Entry 4GZK (X-ray diffraction, 1.69 A resolution); this record covers chain A.

== Chain A ==
Molecule: RNA-dependent RNA polymerase P2
From: Pseudomonas phage phi12
Reference sequence: Q94M06 (Q94M06_9VIRU); residue numbers follow UniProt; this construct covers 1-659
Amino-acid sequence (659 residues; row label = number of the first residue in the row):
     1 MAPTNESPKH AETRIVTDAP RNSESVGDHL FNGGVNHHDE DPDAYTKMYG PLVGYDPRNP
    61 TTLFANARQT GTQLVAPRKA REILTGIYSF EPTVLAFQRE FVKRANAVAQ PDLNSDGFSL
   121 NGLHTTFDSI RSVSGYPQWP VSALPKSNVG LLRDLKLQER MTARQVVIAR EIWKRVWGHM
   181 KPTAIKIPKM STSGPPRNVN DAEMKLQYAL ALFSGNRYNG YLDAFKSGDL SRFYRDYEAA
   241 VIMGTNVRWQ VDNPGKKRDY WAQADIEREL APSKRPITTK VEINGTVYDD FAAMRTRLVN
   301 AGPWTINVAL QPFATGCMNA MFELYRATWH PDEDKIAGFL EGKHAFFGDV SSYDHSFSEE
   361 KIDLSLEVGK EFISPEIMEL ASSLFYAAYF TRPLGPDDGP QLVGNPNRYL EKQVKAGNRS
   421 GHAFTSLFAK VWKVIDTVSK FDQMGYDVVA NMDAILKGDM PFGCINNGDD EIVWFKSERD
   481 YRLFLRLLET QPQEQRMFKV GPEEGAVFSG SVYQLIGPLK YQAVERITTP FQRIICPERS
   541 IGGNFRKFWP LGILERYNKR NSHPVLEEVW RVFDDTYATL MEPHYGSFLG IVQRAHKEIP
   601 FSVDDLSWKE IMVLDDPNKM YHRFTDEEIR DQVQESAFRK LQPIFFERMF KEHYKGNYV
Unresolved in the structure: 1-9
Differences from the reference sequence: engineered mutation Ala2 (Met in Q94M06)
Ion coordination: Mg2+ site 1 near Asp28 (its only coordinating residue here); Mg2+ site 2 near Glu269 (its only coordinating residue here); Mg2+ site 3: Gly348, Asp470, Glu503; Mg2+ site 4: Asp626, Ile629
From the paper describing this entry:
  - Mg2+ coordination: Gly348, Asp470, Glu503
  - conformationally variable residues (order/disorder transition, side-chain flip): Asn66 to Gln73, Asp470, Glu503
  - catalytic residues: Lys499 (citing earlier work)
  - catalytic residues: Asp349, Asp469, Asp470
  - catalytic residues: Gly468 to Asp470 (by similarity / conservation)
  - catalytic residues: His622 (proposed by the authors, not directly observed)
  - mutagenesis - T425I: decreased stability (citing earlier work)
  - contacts within the chain: Arg419-Thr425 (hydrogen bond), His422-Thr425 (hydrogen bond)
  - mutagenesis - T425I: decreased catalytic activity (citing earlier work)

== In short ==
Gly348, Asp470 and Glu503 form the Mg2+ site 3. The Mg2+ site 4 is built by Asp626 and Ile629. The paper
reports catalytic residues Lys499, Asp349 and Asp469 among others; T425I reduces stability.
Chain A is RNA-dependent RNA polymerase P2 (Pseudomonas phage phi12); the structure, Structure and
interactions of the RNA-dependent RNA polymerase from bacteriophage phi12, was determined by X-ray diffraction
together with 4IEG from the same study.
